3G00 - chains B and I of the 4 polymer chains in the assembly; structure by X-ray diffraction, 1.74 A resolution.

Chain B:
Molecule: Exodeoxyribonuclease
Organism: Methanothermobacter thermautotrophicus
Notes: EC 3.1.11.2
UniProtKB: O26314 (O26314_METTH); residue numbers follow UniProt; this construct covers 1-257
Sequence (265 residues; row label = number of the first residue in the row):
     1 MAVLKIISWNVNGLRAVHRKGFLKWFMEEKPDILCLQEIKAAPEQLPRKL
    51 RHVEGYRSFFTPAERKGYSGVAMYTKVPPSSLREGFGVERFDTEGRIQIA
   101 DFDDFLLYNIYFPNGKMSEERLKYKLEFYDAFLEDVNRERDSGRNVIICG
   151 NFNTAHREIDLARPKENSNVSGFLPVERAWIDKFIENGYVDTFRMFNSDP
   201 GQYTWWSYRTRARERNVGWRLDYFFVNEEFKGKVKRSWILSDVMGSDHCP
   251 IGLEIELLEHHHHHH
Unresolved in the structure: 1-2, 258-265
Construct notes: engineered mutation Ala2 (Thr in O26314), Asn151 (Asp in O26314); expression tag (258-265)

Chain I:
Molecule: 9-nt DNA strand
Sequence (9 nucleotides; numbered 1 to 9; the number before each row is that of its first residue):
     1 CGTAUTACG

Chain B / chain I interface:
Pairs across the interface (20):
  Asn12(B) - DT3(I)  sugar contact
  Gly13(B) - DT3(I)  phosphate contact
  Gly13(B) - DA4(I)  phosphate contact
  Leu14(B) - DA4(I)  phosphate contact
  Arg15(B) - DA4(I)  hydrogen bond to the phosphate
  Arg15(B) - DU5(I)  salt bridge to the phosphate
  Ala16(B) - DT3(I)  sugar contact
  Ala16(B) - DA4(I)  hydrogen bond to the phosphate
  Arg19(B) - DA4(I)  salt bridge to the phosphate
  Lys20(B) - DT3(I)  salt bridge to the phosphate
  Lys40(B) - DT3(I)  hydrogen bond to the base
  Gln45(B) - DU5(I)  hydrogen bond to the phosphate
  Lys66(B) - DU5(I)  sugar contact
  Lys66(B) - DT6(I)  salt bridge to the phosphate
  Gly67(B) - DA4(I)  phosphate contact
  Gly67(B) - DU5(I)  phosphate contact
  Tyr208(B) - DC1(I)  sugar contact
  Tyr208(B) - DG2(I)  sugar contact
  Arg209(B) - DC1(I)  sugar contact
  Arg211(B) - DC1(I)  sugar contact
Other interface residues (no listed pair), chain B (15 interface residues in all): Ile39

Summary:
15 residues of chain B face 6 of chain I across their interface; the contacts include 4 hydrogen bonds and 4
salt bridges. Among the polar pairs are Lys40(B)-DT3(I), Arg15(B)-DA4(I) and Ala16(B)-DA4(I).
Here chain B is Exodeoxyribonuclease (Methanothermobacter thermautotrophicus) and chain I is a 9-nt DNA
strand. Entry 3G00 (Mth0212 in complex with a 9bp blunt end dsDNA at 1.7 Angstrom) was determined by X-ray
diffraction (same publication as 3G0R, 3G2D, 3G38, 3G3C and 3G4T).
